Entry 8BCT (X-ray diffraction, 1.70 A resolution); this record covers chains D and C.

[Chain D]
Name: 26alpha
Amino-acid sequence (51 residues; each row starts with the number of its first residue; numbering starts at 0):
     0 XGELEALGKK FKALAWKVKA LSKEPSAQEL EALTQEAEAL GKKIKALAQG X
Unresolved in the structure: 50
Modified residues: ACE (acetyl group) at position 0; NH2 (amino group) at position 50

[Chain C]
Name: 26beta
Amino-acid sequence (51 residues; row label = number of the first residue in the row; numbering starts at 0):
     0 XGELEALAKK TKALTWKFKA LSKEPSAQEL EALTQECEAL GKKLKALAQG X
Modified residues: ACE (acetyl group) at position 0; NH2 (amino group) at position 50

[Interface between chain D and chain C]
Pairs across the interface - 41 pairs, chain D then chain C:
  ACE_0(D) with Ala47(C)
  Leu3(D) with Leu43(C); Ala47(C), hydrophobic
  Glu4(D) with Lys44(C); Ala47(C)
  Leu6(D) with Leu43(C)
  Gly7(D) with Gly40(C); Leu43(C); Lys44(C)
  Lys8(D) with Lys44(C)
  Phe10(D) with Leu13(C), hydrophobic; Cys36(C); Leu39(C), hydrophobic; Gly40(C); Leu43(C), hydrophobic
  Lys11(D) with Lys41(C); Lys44(C)
  Leu13(D) with Cys36(C), hydrophobic
  Ala14(D) with Thr33(C); Cys36(C), hydrophobic; Glu37(C)
  Val17(D) with Phe17(C), hydrophobic; Leu29(C); Thr33(C)
  Lys18(D) with Thr33(C), hydrogen bond (backbone-side chain)
  Glu23(D) with Glu23(C)
  Leu29(D) with Lys22(C); Pro24(C), hydrophobic
  Leu32(D) with Phe17(C), hydrophobic
  Thr33(D) with Phe17(C); Lys18(C)
  Ala36(D) with Thr14(C); Phe17(C), hydrophobic
  Glu37(D) with Thr14(C); Lys18(C), salt bridge
  Gly40(D) with Thr10(C)
  Ile43(D) with Ala7(C), hydrophobic; Thr10(C); Leu43(C), hydrophobic
  Ala47(D) with Leu3(C); Ala7(C), hydrophobic
Other interface residues (no listed pair), chain D (25 interface residues in all): Leu20, Pro24, Lys44, Leu46
Other interface residues (no listed pair), chain C (27 interface residues in all): Glu4, Leu6, Lys11, Leu20, Ser21, Leu32, Leu46

[Overview]
25 residues of chain D and 27 residues of chain C are in contact; the contacts include 1 hydrogen bond and 1
salt bridge. Among the polar pairs are Glu37(D)-Lys18(C) and Lys18(D)-Thr33(C).
Chain D is 26alpha and chain C is 26beta; the structure, X-ray crystal structure of a de novo selected
helix-loop-helix heterodimer in a syn arrangement, 26alpha/26beta, was determined by X-ray diffraction.
